PDB entry 5JDI | X-ray diffraction, 1.38 A resolution | chains A and C of the 4 polymer chains in the assembly

[Chain A]
Name: Pteridine reductase
From: Trypanosoma brucei brucei
Reference sequence: O76290 (O76290_TRYBB); numbering as in UniProt (aligned over 1-268)
Chain sequence (288 residues; row label = number of the first residue in the row; numbers below 1 keep their minus sign (Met-19 is residue -19)):
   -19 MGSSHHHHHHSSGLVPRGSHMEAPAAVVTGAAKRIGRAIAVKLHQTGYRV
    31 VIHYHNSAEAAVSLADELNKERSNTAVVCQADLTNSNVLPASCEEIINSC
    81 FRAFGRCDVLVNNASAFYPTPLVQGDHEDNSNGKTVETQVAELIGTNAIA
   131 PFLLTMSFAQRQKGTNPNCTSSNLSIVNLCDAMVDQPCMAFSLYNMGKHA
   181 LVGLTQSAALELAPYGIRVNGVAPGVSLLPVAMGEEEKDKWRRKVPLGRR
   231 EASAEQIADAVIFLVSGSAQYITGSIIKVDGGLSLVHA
Not modelled in the structure: -19 to 1, 105-113, 143-151
Sequence notes: initiating methionine (-19); expression tag (-18 to 0)
Ligand contacts:
  - cofactor (6JO; 3,6-dihydroxy-2-(3-hydroxyphenyl)-4H-1-benzopyran-4-one): Arg14, Ser95, Phe97, Asp161, Met163, Tyr174, Gly205, Val206, Ser207, Leu208, Leu209, Pro210, Trp221
  - NADP (NAP; NADP nicotinamide-adenine-dinucleotide phosphate): Gly10, Lys13, Arg14, Ile15, Gly16, His33, Tyr34, His35, Asn36, Ser37, Ala61, Asp62, Leu63, Thr64, Asn93, Ala94, Ser95, Ala96, Thr126, Asn127, Leu159, Cys160, Asp161, Tyr174, Lys178, Pro204, Gly205, Val206, Ser207, Leu208
What the authors report for this chain:
  - binding site for cofactor: Arg14, Ser95, Phe97, Asp161, Gly205, Val206, Leu208, Leu209, Trp221

[Chain C]
Name: Pteridine reductase
From: Trypanosoma brucei brucei
Reference sequence: O76290 (O76290_TRYBB); residues 1-268 here = UniProt positions 1-268
Chain sequence (288 residues; numbered -19 to 268; the number before each row is that of its first residue; numbers below 1 keep their minus sign (Met-19 is residue -19)):
   -19 MGSSHHHHHHSSGLVPRGSHMEAPAAVVTGAAKRIGRAIAVKLHQTGYRV
    31 VIHYHNSAEAAVSLADELNKERSNTAVVCQADLTNSNVLPASCEEIINSC
    81 FRAFGRCDVLVNNASAFYPTPLVQGDHEDNSNGKTVETQVAELIGTNAIA
   131 PFLLTMSFAQRQKGTNPNCTSSNLSIVNLCDAMVDQPCMAFSLYNMGKHA
   181 LVGLTQSAALELAPYGIRVNGVAPGVSLLPVAMGEEEKDKWRRKVPLGRR
   231 EASAEQIADAVIFLVSGSAQYITGSIIKVDGGLSLVHA
Not modelled in the structure: -19 to 2, 105-113, 143-152, 208-214
Sequence notes: initiating methionine (-19); expression tag (-18 to 0)
Modified residues: Cys168 (S-oxy cysteine; CSX)
Ligand contacts: NADP (NAP; NADP nicotinamide-adenine-dinucleotide phosphate): Gly10, Arg14, Ile15, Gly16, His33, Tyr34, His35, Asn36, Ser37, Ala61, Asp62, Leu63, Thr64, Asn93, Ala94, Ser95, Ala96, Thr126, Asn127, Leu159, Cys160, Asp161, Tyr174, Lys178, Pro204, Gly205, Val206, Ser207

[Interface between chain A and chain C]
Contacting residue pairs - 72 pairs, chain A then chain C:
  Asn65(A) with Glu117(C), hydrogen bond
  Ser66(A) with Glu117(C)
  Asn67(A) with Glu117(C)
  Leu69(A) with Glu117(C)
  Pro70(A) with Val116(C), hydrophobic; Glu117(C)
  Pro101(A) with Met136(C); Glu191(C)
  Leu102(A) with Phe132(C), hydrophobic; Met136(C); Ala188(C), hydrophobic; Glu191(C), hydrogen bond (backbone-side chain)
  Val103(A) with Ala139(C), hydrophobic; Gln140(C)
  Gln104(A) with Gln140(C), hydrogen bond (backbone-side chain)
  Val116(A) with Pro70(C), hydrophobic; Phe132(C), hydrophobic; Leu133(C), hydrophobic
  Glu117(A) with Asn65(C), hydrogen bond; Ser66(C); Pro70(C)
  Val120(A) with Ile129(C), hydrophobic
  Ala128(A) with Met176(C)
  Ile129(A) with Val120(C), hydrophobic
  Phe132(A) with Leu102(C), hydrophobic; Val116(C), hydrophobic; Ser172(C); Leu173(C), hydrophobic; Met176(C), hydrophobic
  Leu133(A) with Val116(C), hydrophobic; Glu117(C)
  Met136(A) with Leu102(C), hydrophobic
  Ala139(A) with Val103(C), hydrophobic
  Gln140(A) with Val103(C); Gln104(C), hydrogen bond (side chain-backbone)
  Asp165(A) with Gln186(C), hydrogen bond
  Pro167(A) with Ser187(C); Leu190(C)
  Met169(A) with Leu190(C), hydrophobic; Glu191(C)
  Ala170(A) with Glu191(C)
  Ser172(A) with Phe132(C); Ser187(C), hydrogen bond; Glu191(C)
  Leu173(A) with Phe132(C), hydrophobic
  Asn175(A) with Gly183(C), hydrogen bond (side chain-backbone); Ser187(C), hydrogen bond
  Met176(A) with Ala128(C); Phe132(C), hydrophobic; Ala180(C); Leu184(C)
  His179(A) with His179(C); Gly183(C); Gln186(C)
  Ala180(A) with Met176(C)
  Gly183(A) with Asn175(C); His179(C)
  Leu184(A) with Met176(C)
  Gln186(A) with Asp165(C), hydrogen bond; His179(C)
  Ser187(A) with Pro167(C); Ser172(C); Asn175(C), hydrogen bond
  Ala188(A) with Leu102(C), hydrophobic
  Leu190(A) with Pro167(C); Met169(C), hydrophobic
  Glu191(A) with Pro101(C); Leu102(C), hydrogen bond (side chain-backbone); Met169(C); Ala170(C); Ser172(C)
  Tyr195(A) with Val103(C)
Interface residues without a listed pair, chain A (44 interface residues in all): Ile124, Thr135, Val164, Cys168, Phe171, Val182, Leu192
Interface residues without a listed pair, chain C (44 interface residues in all): Asn67, Leu69, Thr100, Ile124, Thr135, Val164, Phe171, Val182, Leu192, Tyr195

[Summary]
The chain A/chain C interface involves 44 residues from each chain, with 12 hydrogen bonds. Among the polar
pairs are Asn65(A)-Glu117(C), Leu102(A)-Glu191(C) and Gln104(A)-Gln140(C). Ligands of chain A: NADP and
cofactor. Ligands of chain C: NADP. The paper reports a binding site for cofactor at Arg14(A), Ser95(A) and
Phe97(A) among others.
Chain A is Pteridine reductase and chain C is Pteridine reductase, both from Trypanosoma brucei brucei; the
structure, Trypanosoma brucei PTR1 in complex with cofactor and inhibitor NMT-H024 (compound 2), was
determined by X-ray diffraction (same publication as 5JCJ, 5JCX and 5JDC).
